Entry 2F6A (X-ray diffraction, 3.29 A resolution); this record covers chains C and E of the 5 polymer chains in the assembly.

[Chain C]
Name: Collagen adhesin
From: Staphylococcus aureus
Notes: fragment: extracellular domain
UniProt: Q53654 (CNA_STAAU); residue numbers follow UniProt; this construct covers 30-330
Chain sequence (303 residues; row label = number of the first residue in the row):
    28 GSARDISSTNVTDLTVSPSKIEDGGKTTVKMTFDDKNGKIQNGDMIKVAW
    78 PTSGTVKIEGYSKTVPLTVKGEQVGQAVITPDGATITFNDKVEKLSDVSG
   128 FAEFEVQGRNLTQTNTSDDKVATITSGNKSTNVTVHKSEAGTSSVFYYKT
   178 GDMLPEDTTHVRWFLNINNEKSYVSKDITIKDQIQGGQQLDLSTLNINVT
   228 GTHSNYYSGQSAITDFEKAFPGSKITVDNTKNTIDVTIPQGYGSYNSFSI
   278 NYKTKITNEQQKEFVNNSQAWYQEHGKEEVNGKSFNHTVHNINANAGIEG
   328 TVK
Unresolved in the structure: 28-30, 330
Differences from the reference sequence: cloning artifact (28-29)
Curated features (UniProtKB/Swiss-Prot):
  - site: Asp209 (Autocatalyzes isopeptide 176-293 formation)
  - cross-link: Lys176 to Asn293 (Isoaspartyl lysine isopeptide (Lys-Asn))

[Chain E]
Name: Collagen
Chain sequence (30 residues; numbered 1 to 30; the number before each row is that of its first residue):
     1 GPPGPPGPPGPPGPRGRTGPPGPPGPPGPP
Modified positions: Pro3, Pro6, Pro9, Pro12, Pro21, Pro24, Pro27, Pro30 (4-hydroxyproline; HYP)

[Interface between chain C and chain E]
Pairs across the interface (13):
  Tyr175(C) - Pro27(E)  hydrogen bond (side chain-backbone)
  Tyr175(C) - Gly28(E)
  Tyr175(C) - Pro29(E)
  Thr177(C) - Pro27(E)
  Thr177(C) - Gly28(E)
  Gly178(C) - Pro27(E)
  Asp179(C) - Pro27(E)
  Leu181(C) - Pro24(E)
  Glu183(C) - Pro24(E)
  Arg189(C) - Pro23(E)
  Arg189(C) - Pro24(E)  hydrogen bond (side chain-backbone)
  Arg189(C) - Gly25(E)
  Phe191(C) - Pro26(E)  hydrophobic
Interface residues without a listed pair, chain C (11 interface residues in all): Ser170, Val172, Asn193
Interface residues without a listed pair, chain E (8 interface residues in all): Pro30

[Summary]
The interface between chain C and chain E involves 11 residues on one side and 8 on the other, with 2 hydrogen
bonds. Polar contacts include Tyr175(C)-Pro27(E) and Arg189(C)-Pro24(E).
Chain C is Collagen adhesin (Staphylococcus aureus) and chain E is Collagen; the structure, Collagen Adhesin
and Collagen Complex Structure, was determined by X-ray diffraction (same publication as 2F68).
